PDB entry 8IUN | electron microscopy, 2.85 A resolution | chains L and R of the 36 polymer chains in the assembly

== Chain L ==
Protein: Reaction center protein L chain
Organism: Roseiflexus castenholzii
Reference sequence: Q83XD0 (Q83XD0_9CHLR); residue numbers follow UniProt; this construct covers 1-641
Sequence (641 residues; row label = number of the first residue in the row):
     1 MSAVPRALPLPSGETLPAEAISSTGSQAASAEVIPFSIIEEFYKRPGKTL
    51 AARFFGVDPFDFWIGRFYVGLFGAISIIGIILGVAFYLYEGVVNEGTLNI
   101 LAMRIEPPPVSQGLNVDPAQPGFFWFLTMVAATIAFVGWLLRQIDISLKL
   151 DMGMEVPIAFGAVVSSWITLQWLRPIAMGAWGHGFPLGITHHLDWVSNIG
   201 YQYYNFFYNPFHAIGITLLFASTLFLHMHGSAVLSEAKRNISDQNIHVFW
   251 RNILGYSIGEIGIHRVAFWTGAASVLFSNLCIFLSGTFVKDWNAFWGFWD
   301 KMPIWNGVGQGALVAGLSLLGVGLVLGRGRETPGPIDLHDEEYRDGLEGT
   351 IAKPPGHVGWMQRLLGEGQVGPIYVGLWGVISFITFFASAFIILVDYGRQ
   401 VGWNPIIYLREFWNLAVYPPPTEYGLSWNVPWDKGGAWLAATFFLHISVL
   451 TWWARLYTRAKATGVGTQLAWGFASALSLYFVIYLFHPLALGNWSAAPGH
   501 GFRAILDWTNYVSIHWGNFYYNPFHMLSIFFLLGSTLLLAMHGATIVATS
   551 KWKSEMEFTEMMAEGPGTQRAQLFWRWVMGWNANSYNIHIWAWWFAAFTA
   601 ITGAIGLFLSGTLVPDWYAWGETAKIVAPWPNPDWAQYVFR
Not modelled in the structure: 1-29, 316-641
Bound ions: Mn2+: His-229, His-264 (shared with 3 residues of chain M)
Small-molecule neighbours:
  - bacteriochlorophyll a (BCL), molecule 1: Val-84, Tyr-87, Phe-136, Trp-167, Leu-170, Phe-185, Ile-189, His-192, Leu-193
  - bacteriochlorophyll a (BCL), molecule 2: Phe-136, Val-163, Val-164, Ser-166, Trp-167, Leu-170, Trp-195, Val-196, Ser-197, Ile-199, Gly-200, Tyr-201, Phe-206, Phe-207, His-212, Gly-215, Ile-216, Leu-219, Phe-220, Val-275, Ser-278, Asn-279, Cys-281, Ile-282
  - bacteriochlorophyll a (BCL), molecule 3: Val-196, Tyr-201, Phe-207, Phe-220
  - 2-O-octyl-beta-D-glucopyranose (BGL), molecule 1: Gly-113, Leu-114, Asn-115, Trp-172, Ile-176, Trp-181
  - 2-O-octyl-beta-D-glucopyranose (BGL), molecule 2: Phe-288, Val-289, Lys-290, Asp-291, Phe-295
  - 2-O-octyl-beta-D-glucopyranose (BGL), molecule 3: Ala-294, Phe-295, Gly-297, Phe-298
  - 2-O-octyl-beta-D-glucopyranose (BGL), molecule 4: Phe-298, Lys-301, Met-302, Pro-303, Ile-304
  - bacteriopheophytin a (BPH), molecule 1: Gly-79, Ile-80, Gly-83, Val-84, Tyr-87, Thr-128, Ala-132, Ala-135, Phe-136, Trp-139, Gln-143, Val-156, Ala-159, Phe-160, Ala-162, Val-163, Trp-167, Phe-185, Leu-187, Gly-188, Ile-189, His-192, Gly-271, Val-275
  - bacteriopheophytin a (BPH), molecule 2: Phe-207, Ala-213, Ile-216, Thr-217, Phe-220, Ala-221, Leu-224
  - bacteriopheophytin a (BPH), molecule 3: Phe-220, Thr-223, Leu-224, His-227, Met-228, Leu-254
  - Menaquinone 11 (MQE; 2-methyl-3-[(2E,6E,10E,14E,18E,22E,26E,30E,34E,38E)-3,7,11,15,19,23,27,31,35,39,43-undecamethyltetratetraconta-2,6,10,1 4,18,22,26,30,34,38,42-undecaen-1-yl]naphthalene-1,4-dione), molecule 1: Ile-64, Phe-67, Val-69, Gly-73, Ile-77, Ile-81, Trp-139, Arg-142
  - Menaquinone 11 (MQE), molecule 2: Leu-218, Phe-225, Met-228, His-229, Ala-232, Ile-246, His-247, Trp-250, Leu-254, Tyr-256, Ser-257, Ile-258, Gly-259, Glu-260, Ile-263, Val-266, Trp-269, Thr-270, Ala-273, Phe-277

== Chain R ==
Protein: Alpha subunit of light-harvesting 1
Organism: Roseiflexus castenholzii
Reference sequence: Q83XD1 (Q83XD1_9CHLR); numbering as in UniProt (aligned over 1-42)
Sequence (42 residues; each row starts with the number of its first residue):
     1 MKDRPFEFRTSVVVSTLLGLVMALLIHFVVLSSGAFNWLRAP
Not modelled in the structure: 1-2, 42
Small-molecule neighbours:
  - bacteriochlorophyll a (BCL), molecule 1: Phe-6, Phe-8, Ser-11, Val-12, Ser-15
  - bacteriochlorophyll a (BCL), molecule 2: Thr-16, Gly-19, Leu-20, Ala-23, His-27, Val-30, Phe-36, Trp-38, Leu-39
  - bacteriochlorophyll a (BCL), molecule 3: Gly-19, Met-22, Ala-23, Ile-26, His-27, Val-30, Phe-36
  - Menaquinone 11 (MQE; 2-methyl-3-[(2E,6E,10E,14E,18E,22E,26E,30E,34E,38E)-3,7,11,15,19,23,27,31,35,39,43-undecamethyltetratetraconta-2,6,10,1 4,18,22,26,30,34,38,42-undecaen-1-yl]naphthalene-1,4-dione): Val-14, Leu-17, Leu-18, Val-21, Met-22, Leu-25
  - gamma-Carotene (U4Z): Leu-20, Ala-23, Leu-24, His-27, Phe-28, Leu-31, Trp-38

== Chain L / chain R interface ==
Pairs across the interface (11; chain L residue first):
  Phe-60(L) with Val-13(R), hydrophobic
  Phe-62(L) with Arg-9(R); Thr-10(R)
  Ile-77(L) with Leu-17(R), hydrophobic
  Ile-78(L) with Leu-17(R), hydrophobic
  Ile-81(L) with Val-21(R), hydrophobic
  Ala-85(L) with Leu-25(R), hydrophobic
  Tyr-89(L) with Val-29(R)
  Pro-118(L) with Ser-32(R)
  Phe-124(L) with Phe-28(R); Ser-32(R)
Interface residues without a listed pair, chain L (14 interface residues in all): Ala-74, Leu-82, Phe-86, Phe-123, Leu-127
Interface residues without a listed pair, chain R (11 interface residues in all): Leu-24, Leu-31

== Overview ==
The interface between chain L and chain R involves 14 residues on one side and 11 on the other. One
Menaquinone 11 molecule is bound between chain L and chain R.
Here chain L is Reaction center protein L chain and chain R is Alpha subunit of light-harvesting 1, both from
Roseiflexus castenholzii. Entry 8IUN (Cryo-EM structure of the CRT-LESS RC-LH core complex from roseiflexus
castenholzii) was determined by electron microscopy, deposited together with 8IUG.
